PDB entry 1CWI | X-ray diffraction, 1.90 A resolution | chains A and C

# Chain A
Protein: Peptidyl-prolyl cis-trans isomerase A
From: Homo sapiens
Notes: EC 5.2.1.8
UniProt: P62937 (PPIA_HUMAN); residues 2-165 here correspond to UniProt positions 1-164 (UniProt number = residue number - 1)
Sequence (165 residues; row label = number of the first residue in the row):
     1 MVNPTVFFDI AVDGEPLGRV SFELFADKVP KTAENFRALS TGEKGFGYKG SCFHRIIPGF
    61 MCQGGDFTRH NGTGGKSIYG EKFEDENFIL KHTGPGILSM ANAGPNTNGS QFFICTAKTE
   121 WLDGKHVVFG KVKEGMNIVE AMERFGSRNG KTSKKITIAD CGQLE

# Chain C
Protein: Cyclosporin D
Sequence (11 residues; each row starts with the number of its first residue):
     1 ALLVTVALVL A
Differences from the reference sequence: engineered mutation Ala7 (Sar in NOR00036)
Modified residues: Ala1 (D-alanine; DAL); Leu2, Leu3, Leu8, Leu10 (N-methylleucine; MLE); Val4 (N-methylvaline; MVA); Thr5 (4-methyl-4-[(E)-2-butenyl]-4,N-methyl-threonine; BMT); Ala7 (N-methyl-L-alanine; MAA)
Glycans and other covalent adducts: covalent link Ala1-Ala11

# Chain A / chain C interface
Residue-residue contacts (26):
  Arg55(A) - Leu3(C)  hydrogen bond (side chain-backbone)
  Arg55(A) - Val4(C)
  Arg55(A) - Thr5(C)
  Arg55(A) - Val9(C)
  Phe60(A) - Leu2(C)
  Phe60(A) - Leu3(C)
  Phe60(A) - Val4(C)
  Met61(A) - Val4(C)
  Gln63(A) - Val4(C)
  Gln63(A) - Thr5(C)  hydrogen bond (side chain-backbone)
  Gly72(A) - Val6(C)
  Gly72(A) - Ala7(C)
  Thr73(A) - Val6(C)
  Thr73(A) - Ala7(C)
  Ala101(A) - Val4(C)
  Ala101(A) - Val6(C)  hydrophobic
  Asn102(A) - Val4(C)  hydrogen bond (backbone-backbone)
  Asn102(A) - Thr5(C)
  Asn102(A) - Val6(C)  hydrogen bond (backbone-backbone)
  Ala103(A) - Thr5(C)
  Ala103(A) - Val6(C)
  Gln111(A) - Val6(C)
  Phe113(A) - Val4(C)
  Trp121(A) - Leu2(C)  hydrogen bond (side chain-backbone)
  Leu122(A) - Val4(C)
  His126(A) - Val4(C)
Interface residues without a listed pair, chain A (16 interface residues in all): Ile57, Gly74

# Overview
Chain A and chain C form an interface of 16 and 7 residues respectively, with 5 hydrogen bonds. Polar contacts
include Arg55(A)-Leu3(C), Gln63(A)-Thr5(C) and Trp121(A)-Leu2(C).
Chain A is Peptidyl-prolyl cis-trans isomerase A (Homo sapiens) and chain C is Cyclosporin D; the structure,
Human cyclophilin A complexed with 2-val 3-(n-methyl)-D-alanine cyclosporin, was determined by X-ray
diffraction, deposited together with 1BCK, 1CWF, 1CWH, 1CWJ, 1CWK, 1CWL and 1CWM.
